PDB entry 4Q7Y | X-ray diffraction, 2.70 A resolution | chain A

== Chain A ==
Name: Serine protease 57
Source organism: Homo sapiens
Notes: EC 3.4.21.-
UniProtKB: Q6UWY2 (PRS57_HUMAN); the construct lacks a stretch of the UniProt sequence and is renumbered around it, so the offset changes along the chain: 16-36 = UniProt 34-54; 38-62 = UniProt 55-79; 63-124 = UniProt 83-144; 125-145 = UniProt 146-166; 4 more segments
Sequence (250 residues; numbered 16 to 263 plus 8 insertion-coded residues; 6 numbers in that range are skipped by the numbering (no residue carries them; nothing is unmodelled there); the number before each row is that of its first residue; a row labelled like 62A-62C holds insertion residues (62A, then the next letters in order)):
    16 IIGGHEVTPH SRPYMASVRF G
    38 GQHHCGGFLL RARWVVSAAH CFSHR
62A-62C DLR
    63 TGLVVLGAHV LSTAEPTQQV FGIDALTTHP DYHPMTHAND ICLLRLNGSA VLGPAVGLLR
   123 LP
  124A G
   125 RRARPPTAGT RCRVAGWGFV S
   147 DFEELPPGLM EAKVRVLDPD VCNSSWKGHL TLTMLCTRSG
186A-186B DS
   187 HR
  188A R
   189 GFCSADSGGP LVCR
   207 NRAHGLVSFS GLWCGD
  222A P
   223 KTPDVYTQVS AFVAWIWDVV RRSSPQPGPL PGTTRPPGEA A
Unresolved in the structure: 248-263
Cystine bridges: Cys42-Cys58, Cys136-Cys201, Cys168-Cys182, Cys191-Cys220
Covalently attached groups: N-acetylglucosamine (NAG) linked to Asn109; glycan linked to Asn169
Swiss-Prot annotation at these positions:
  - active site (Charge relay system): His57, Asp102, Ser195
  - glycosylation (N-linked (GlcNAc...) asparagine): Asn109, Asn169

== Summary ==
Covalently linked N-acetylglucosamine: at Asn109. Curated annotation (UniProt) lists 3 active-site residues.
Chain A is Serine protease 57 (Homo sapiens); the structure, Neutrophil serine protease 4 (PRSS57) apo form 2,
was determined by X-ray diffraction together with 4Q7X, 4Q7Z and 4Q80 from the same study.
